9D7I - chains B and D of the 10 polymer chains in the assembly; structure by electron microscopy, 3.68 A resolution.

== Chain B (and D) ==
Protein: Transmembrane protein gp41
From: Human immunodeficiency virus 1
Notes: chain D of this document is another copy of the same molecule, construct and numbering; everything in this record applies to it too
Chain sequence (162 residues; each row starts with the number of its first residue):
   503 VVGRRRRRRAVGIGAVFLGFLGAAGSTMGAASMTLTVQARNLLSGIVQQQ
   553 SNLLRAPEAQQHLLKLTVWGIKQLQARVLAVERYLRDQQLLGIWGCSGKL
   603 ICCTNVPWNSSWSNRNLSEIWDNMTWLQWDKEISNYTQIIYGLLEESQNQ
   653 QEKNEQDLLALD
Disordered / not traced: 503-520, 552-567, 664 (chain D: 503-520, 547-568, 664)
Covalent attachments: N-acetylglucosamine (NAG) linked to N637
Ligand contacts: N-acetylglucosamine (NAG; 2-acetamido-2-deoxy-beta-D-glucopyranose): G527, S528, T529, N625

== How chain B and chain D interact ==
Contacting residue pairs (18; chain B residue first):
  M535(B) with K655(D)
  A541(B) with Q591(D), hydrogen bond (backbone-side chain)
  R542(B) with Q591(D); E647(D), salt bridge
  L545(B) with R588(D); Q591(D)
  S546(B) with E584(D), hydrogen bond; R588(D), hydrogen bond
  G547(B) with R588(D)
  I548(B) with R588(D)
  Q551(B) with E584(D)
  L576(B) with L576(D), hydrophobic
  R579(B) with V580(D); E584(D)
  V583(B) with E584(D); L587(D), hydrophobic
  Y586(B) with L587(D), hydrophobic; Q591(D)
Also at the interface, not in a pair above, chain B (16 interface residues in all): T538, V580, L587, L602
Also at the interface, not in a pair above, chain D (13 interface residues in all): Q577, V583, I595, N651, E654

== Summary ==
Chain B and chain D form an interface of 16 and 13 residues respectively; the contacts include 3 hydrogen
bonds and 1 salt bridge. Polar contacts include R542(B)-E647(D), A541(B)-Q591(D) and S546(B)-E584(D). Bound to
chain B: N-acetylglucosamine. Covalently linked N-acetylglucosamine: at N637(B).
Chain B and chain D are both Transmembrane protein gp41 (Human immunodeficiency virus 1); the structure,
Cryo-EM structure of BG505 DS-SOSIP.664 with 2 CH103 KN Fabs bound, was determined by electron microscopy
together with 9D7G, 9D7H, 9D7O and 9D7P from the same study.
